PDB entry 8UFN | X-ray diffraction, 2.73 A resolution | chains A and B

Chain A (and B):
Name: Capsid polyprotein VP90
From: Astrovirus VA1
Notes: chain B of this document is another copy of the same molecule, construct and numbering; everything in this record applies to it too
UniProt: D7P3D4 (D7P3D4_9VIRU); residue numbers follow UniProt; this construct covers 394-697
Sequence (304 residues; row label = number of the first residue in the row):
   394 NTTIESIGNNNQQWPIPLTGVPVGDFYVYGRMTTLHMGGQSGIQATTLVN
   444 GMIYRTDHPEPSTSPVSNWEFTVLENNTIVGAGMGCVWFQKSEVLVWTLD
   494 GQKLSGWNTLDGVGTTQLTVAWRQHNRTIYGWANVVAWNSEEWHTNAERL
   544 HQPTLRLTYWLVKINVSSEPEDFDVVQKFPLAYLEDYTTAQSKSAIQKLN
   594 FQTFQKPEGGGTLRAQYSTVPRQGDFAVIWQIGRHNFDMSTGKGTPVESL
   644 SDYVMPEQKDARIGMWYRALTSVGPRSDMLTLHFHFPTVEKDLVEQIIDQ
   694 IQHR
Not modelled in the structure: 394-407, 453, 540-543, 584, 683-697 (chain B: 394-407, 540-545, 583-584, 683-697)
Sequence notes: conflict Glu650 (Gln in D7P3D4)

How chain A and chain B interact:
Contacting residue pairs - 205 pairs, chain A then chain B:
  Pro408(A) - Asp493(B)
  Pro408(A) - Leu497(B)
  Ile409(A) - Lys496(B)
  Ile409(A) - Leu497(B)  hydrogen bond (backbone-backbone)
  Leu411(A) - Gln495(B)
  Tyr420(A) - Tyr422(B)
  Tyr422(A) - Tyr420(B)
  Tyr422(A) - Thr674(B)
  Arg424(A) - Asp653(B)  hydrogen bond (side chain-backbone)
  Arg424(A) - Ala654(B)  hydrogen bond (side chain-backbone)
  Arg424(A) - Arg655(B)
  Thr426(A) - Asp653(B)
  Gly431(A) - Lys591(B)
  Gly432(A) - Lys591(B)
  Gln433(A) - Lys591(B)
  Ile436(A) - Lys591(B)
  Ile436(A) - Leu592(B)  hydrophobic
  Gln437(A) - Leu592(B)
  Gln437(A) - Glu650(B)
  Gln437(A) - Gln651(B)
  Ala438(A) - Gln651(B)  hydrogen bond (backbone-side chain)
  Thr439(A) - Trp536(B)
  Thr439(A) - Leu592(B)
  Thr439(A) - Met648(B)  hydrogen bond (side chain-backbone)
  Thr439(A) - Pro649(B)
  Thr439(A) - Glu650(B)
  Thr439(A) - Gln651(B)
  Thr440(A) - Lys591(B)
  Thr440(A) - Leu592(B)  hydrogen bond (side chain-backbone)
  Thr440(A) - Asn593(B)  hydrogen bond (side chain-backbone)
  Thr440(A) - Phe594(B)
  Thr440(A) - Met648(B)
  Leu441(A) - Ile589(B)  hydrophobic
  Val442(A) - Tyr660(B)  hydrophobic
  Ser485(A) - Gln495(B)
  Val487(A) - Gln495(B)
  Leu488(A) - Trp490(B)
  Leu488(A) - Leu492(B)  hydrophobic
  Leu488(A) - Gln495(B)
  Trp490(A) - Tyr422(B)  hydrophobic
  Trp490(A) - Trp490(B)  hydrophobic
  Leu492(A) - Leu488(B)  hydrophobic
  Leu492(A) - Trp500(B)  hydrophobic
  Asp493(A) - Pro408(B)
  Gln495(A) - Leu411(B)
  Gln495(A) - Ser485(B)
  Gln495(A) - Trp500(B)  hydrogen bond (backbone-side chain)
  Lys496(A) - Pro408(B)
  Lys496(A) - Ile409(B)
  Lys496(A) - Pro410(B)
  Leu497(A) - Pro408(B)
  Leu497(A) - Ile409(B)  hydrogen bond (backbone-backbone)
  Leu497(A) - Leu497(B)  hydrophobic
  Leu497(A) - Trp500(B)  hydrophobic
  Trp500(A) - Leu492(B)  hydrophobic
  Trp500(A) - Gln495(B)  hydrogen bond (side chain-backbone)
  Trp500(A) - Lys496(B)
  Trp500(A) - Leu497(B)
  Trp536(A) - Thr439(B)
  Trp536(A) - Gly667(B)
  Trp536(A) - Pro668(B)  hydrophobic
  Leu574(A) - Val666(B)
  Ala575(A) - Lys599(B)
  Ala575(A) - Val666(B)  hydrophobic
  Tyr576(A) - Thr582(B)
  Leu577(A) - Tyr580(B)  hydrogen bond (backbone-side chain)
  Leu577(A) - Thr582(B)
  Leu577(A) - Phe597(B)  hydrophobic
  Glu578(A) - Thr582(B)
  Tyr580(A) - Leu577(B)  hydrogen bond (side chain-backbone)
  Tyr580(A) - Tyr580(B)  hydrophobic
  Tyr580(A) - Gln595(B)
  Thr581(A) - Phe597(B)
  Thr582(A) - Tyr576(B)
  Thr582(A) - Leu577(B)
  Thr582(A) - Glu578(B)
  Thr582(A) - Gln595(B)  hydrogen bond
  Ala583(A) - Tyr576(B)
  Ser585(A) - Gln595(B)  hydrogen bond
  Ser585(A) - Phe597(B)
  Ser585(A) - Gln598(B)
  Lys586(A) - Phe597(B)
  Lys586(A) - Gln598(B)
  Lys586(A) - Pro600(B)
  Ser587(A) - Phe597(B)
  Ser587(A) - Gln598(B)
  Ser587(A) - Lys599(B)
  Ser587(A) - Pro600(B)
  Ala588(A) - Pro600(B)
  Ile589(A) - Leu441(B)  hydrophobic
  Ile589(A) - Lys599(B)
  Ile589(A) - Pro600(B)  hydrogen bond (backbone-backbone)
  Ile589(A) - Glu601(B)
  Ile589(A) - Leu606(B)  hydrophobic
  Gln590(A) - Glu601(B)  hydrogen bond
  Lys591(A) - Gly431(B)
  Lys591(A) - Gly432(B)
  Lys591(A) - Gln433(B)
  Lys591(A) - Ile436(B)
  Lys591(A) - Thr440(B)
  Lys591(A) - Leu441(B)
  Lys591(A) - Glu601(B)  salt bridge
  Leu592(A) - Ile436(B)  hydrophobic
  Leu592(A) - Gln437(B)
  Leu592(A) - Thr439(B)
  Leu592(A) - Thr440(B)  hydrogen bond (backbone-side chain)
  Asn593(A) - Thr440(B)  hydrogen bond (backbone-side chain)
  Phe594(A) - Thr440(B)
  Phe594(A) - Val666(B)  hydrophobic
  Gln595(A) - Tyr580(B)  hydrogen bond
  Gln595(A) - Thr582(B)
  Phe597(A) - Leu577(B)  hydrophobic
  Phe597(A) - Thr581(B)
  Phe597(A) - Ser585(B)
  Phe597(A) - Lys586(B)
  Phe597(A) - Ser587(B)
  Gln598(A) - Ser585(B)  hydrogen bond (backbone-backbone)
  Gln598(A) - Lys586(B)
  Gln598(A) - Ser587(B)  hydrogen bond (backbone-backbone)
  Lys599(A) - Ala575(B)
  Lys599(A) - Leu577(B)
  Lys599(A) - Ser587(B)
  Lys599(A) - Ile589(B)
  Pro600(A) - Lys586(B)
  Pro600(A) - Ser587(B)
  Pro600(A) - Ala588(B)
  Pro600(A) - Ile589(B)  hydrogen bond (backbone-backbone)
  Glu601(A) - Ile589(B)
  Glu601(A) - Gln590(B)
  Glu601(A) - Lys591(B)  salt bridge
  Gly604(A) - Lys586(B)
  Leu606(A) - Ile589(B)  hydrophobic
  Gln609(A) - Gln651(B)
  Met648(A) - Thr439(B)  hydrogen bond (backbone-side chain)
  Met648(A) - Thr440(B)
  Pro649(A) - Thr439(B)
  Glu650(A) - Thr439(B)
  Gln651(A) - Met430(B)
  Gln651(A) - Gln437(B)
  Gln651(A) - Ala438(B)  hydrogen bond (side chain-backbone)
  Gln651(A) - Thr439(B)
  Gln651(A) - Gln609(B)
  Gln651(A) - Ser611(B)  hydrogen bond
  Gln651(A) - Arg669(B)
  Lys652(A) - Pro668(B)
  Lys652(A) - Arg669(B)  hydrogen bond (backbone-backbone)
  Lys652(A) - Ser670(B)  hydrogen bond (backbone-backbone)
  Asp653(A) - Arg424(B)
  Asp653(A) - Arg669(B)  salt bridge
  Asp653(A) - Ser670(B)  hydrogen bond
  Ala654(A) - Arg424(B)  hydrogen bond (backbone-side chain)
  Ala654(A) - Ser670(B)  hydrogen bond (backbone-backbone)
  Ala654(A) - Asp671(B)
  Arg655(A) - Arg424(B)
  Arg655(A) - Asp671(B)  hydrogen bond (backbone-side chain)
  Arg655(A) - Met672(B)
  Ile656(A) - Asp671(B)  hydrogen bond (backbone-side chain)
  Gly657(A) - Asp671(B)  hydrogen bond (backbone-side chain)
  Gly657(A) - Met672(B)
  Met658(A) - Asp671(B)  hydrogen bond (backbone-side chain)
  Trp659(A) - Pro668(B)
  Trp659(A) - Asp671(B)  hydrogen bond (backbone-side chain)
  Tyr660(A) - Val442(B)  hydrophobic
  Tyr660(A) - Arg661(B)
  Tyr660(A) - Thr664(B)  hydrogen bond (backbone-side chain)
  Tyr660(A) - Pro668(B)  hydrogen bond (side chain-backbone)
  Tyr660(A) - Arg669(B)
  Tyr660(A) - Ser670(B)
  Tyr660(A) - Asp671(B)
  Arg661(A) - Tyr660(B)
  Leu663(A) - Val666(B)
  Thr664(A) - Leu663(B)
  Thr664(A) - Thr664(B)
  Ser665(A) - Ser665(B)
  Val666(A) - Leu574(B)
  Val666(A) - Ala575(B)  hydrophobic
  Val666(A) - Phe594(B)  hydrophobic
  Val666(A) - Leu663(B)
  Gly667(A) - Phe594(B)
  Gly667(A) - Leu663(B)
  Pro668(A) - Trp536(B)  hydrophobic
  Pro668(A) - Lys652(B)
  Pro668(A) - Trp659(B)  hydrophobic
  Pro668(A) - Tyr660(B)  hydrogen bond (backbone-side chain)
  Pro668(A) - Leu663(B)
  Arg669(A) - Gln651(B)  hydrogen bond
  Arg669(A) - Lys652(B)  hydrogen bond (backbone-backbone)
  Arg669(A) - Asp653(B)  salt bridge
  Arg669(A) - Tyr660(B)
  Ser670(A) - Lys652(B)  hydrogen bond (backbone-backbone)
  Ser670(A) - Asp653(B)
  Ser670(A) - Ala654(B)  hydrogen bond (backbone-backbone)
  Ser670(A) - Tyr660(B)  hydrogen bond (backbone-side chain)
  Asp671(A) - Ala654(B)
  Asp671(A) - Arg655(B)
  Asp671(A) - Ile656(B)
  Asp671(A) - Gly657(B)  hydrogen bond (side chain-backbone)
  Asp671(A) - Met658(B)  hydrogen bond (side chain-backbone)
  Asp671(A) - Trp659(B)  hydrogen bond (side chain-backbone)
  Asp671(A) - Tyr660(B)  hydrogen bond (backbone-side chain)
  Met672(A) - Arg655(B)
  Met672(A) - Gly657(B)
  Thr674(A) - Tyr422(B)
  Thr674(A) - Met672(B)
  Thr674(A) - Thr674(B)
Interface residues without a listed pair, chain A (86 interface residues in all): Pro410, Met430, Glu486, Glu534, Leu673
Interface residues without a listed pair, chain B (84 interface residues in all): Thr426, Thr427, Phe572, Leu673

Overview:
Chain A and chain B form an interface of 86 and 84 residues respectively, with 47 hydrogen bonds and 4 salt
bridges. Among the polar pairs are Lys591(A)-Glu601(B), Asp653(A)-Arg669(B) and Arg424(A)-Asp653(B).
Chain A and chain B are both Capsid polyprotein VP90 (Astrovirus VA1); the structure, Crystal Structure of
neuronal HAstV VA1 capsid spike domain at 2.73 A resolution, was determined by X-ray diffraction, deposited
together with 8UFO.
